8U9X - chains B and T of the 14 polymer chains in the assembly; structure by X-ray diffraction, 3.05 A resolution.

Chain B:
Name: DNA-directed RNA polymerase subunit beta
Organism: Saccharomyces cerevisiae
Notes: EC 2.7.7.6
Reference sequence: A0A6A5Q4H2 (A0A6A5Q4H2_YEASX); residues 1-1224 here = UniProt positions 1-1224
Amino-acid sequence (1224 residues; each row starts with the number of its first residue):
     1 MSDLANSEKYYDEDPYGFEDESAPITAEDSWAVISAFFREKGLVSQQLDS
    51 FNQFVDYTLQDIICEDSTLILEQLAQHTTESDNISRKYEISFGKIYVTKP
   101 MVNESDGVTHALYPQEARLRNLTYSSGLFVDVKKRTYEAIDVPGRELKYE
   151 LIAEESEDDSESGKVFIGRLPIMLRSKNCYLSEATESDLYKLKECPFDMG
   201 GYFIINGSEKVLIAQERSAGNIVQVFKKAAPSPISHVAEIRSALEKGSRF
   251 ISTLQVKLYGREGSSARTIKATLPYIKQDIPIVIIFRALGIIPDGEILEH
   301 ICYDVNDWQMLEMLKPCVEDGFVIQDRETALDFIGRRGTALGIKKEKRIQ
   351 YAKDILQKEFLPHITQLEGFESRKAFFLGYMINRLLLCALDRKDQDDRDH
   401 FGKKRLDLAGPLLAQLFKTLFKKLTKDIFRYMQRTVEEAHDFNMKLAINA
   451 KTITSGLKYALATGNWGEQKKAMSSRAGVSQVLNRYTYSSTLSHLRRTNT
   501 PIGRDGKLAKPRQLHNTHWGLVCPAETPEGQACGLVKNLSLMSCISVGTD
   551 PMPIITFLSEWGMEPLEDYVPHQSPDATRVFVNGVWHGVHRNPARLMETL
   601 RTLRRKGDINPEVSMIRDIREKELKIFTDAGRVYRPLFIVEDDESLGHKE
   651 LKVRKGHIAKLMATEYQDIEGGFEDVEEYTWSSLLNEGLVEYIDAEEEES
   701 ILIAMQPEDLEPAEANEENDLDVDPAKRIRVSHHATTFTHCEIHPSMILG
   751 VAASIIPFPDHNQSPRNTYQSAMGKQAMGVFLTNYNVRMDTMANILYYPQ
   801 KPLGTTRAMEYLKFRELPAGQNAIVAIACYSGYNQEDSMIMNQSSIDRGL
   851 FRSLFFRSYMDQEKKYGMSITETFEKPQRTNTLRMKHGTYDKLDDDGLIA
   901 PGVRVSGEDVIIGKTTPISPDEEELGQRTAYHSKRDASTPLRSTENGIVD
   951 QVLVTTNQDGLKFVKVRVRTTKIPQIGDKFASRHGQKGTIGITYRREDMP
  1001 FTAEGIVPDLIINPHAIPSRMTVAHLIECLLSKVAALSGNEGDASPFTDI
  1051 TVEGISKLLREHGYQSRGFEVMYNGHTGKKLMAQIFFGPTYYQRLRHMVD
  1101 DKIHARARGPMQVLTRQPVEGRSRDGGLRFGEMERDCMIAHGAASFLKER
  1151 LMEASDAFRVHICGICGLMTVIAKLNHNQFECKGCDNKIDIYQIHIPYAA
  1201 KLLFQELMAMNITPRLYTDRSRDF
Disordered / not traced: 1-19, 65-89, 133-164, 336-347, 434-445, 473-474, 503-509, 643-650, 667-679, 713-725, 879-883, 918-933
Bound ions: Zn2+: Cys1166, Cys1185
Ligand contacts: ATP (adenosine-5'-triphosphate): Arg766, Tyr769, Gly985, Arg1020
What the authors report for this chain:
  - conformationally variable residues (loop rearrangement): Glu529
  - mutagenesis - E529A, E529D, Y769F: increased catalytic activity (citing earlier work)
  - mutagenesis - E529Q: decreased catalytic activity (citing earlier work)

Chain T:
Molecule: Mol_id: 14
Sequence (13 nucleotides; row label = number of the first residue in the row):
    15 ACGTCCCTCTCGA

Chain B / chain T interface:
Pairs across the interface (16):
  Ser208(B) with DG26(T), hydrogen bond to the phosphate
  Ala462(B) with DG26(T), phosphate contact
  Thr791(B) with DC25(T), hydrogen bond to the phosphate
  Met792(B) with DT24(T), phosphate contact
  Arg857(B) with DC23(T), phosphate contact; DT24(T), salt bridge to the phosphate
  Arg942(B) with DC23(T), salt bridge to the phosphate
  Gly1121(B) with DT22(T), phosphate contact
  Arg1122(B) with DT22(T), hydrogen bond to the phosphate; DC23(T), phosphate contact
  Ser1123(B) with DC23(T), hydrogen bond to the phosphate
  Leu1128(B) with DC21(T), phosphate contact
  Arg1129(B) with DC20(T), salt bridge to the phosphate; DC21(T), hydrogen bond to the phosphate
  Gly1131(B) with DC20(T), phosphate contact
  Met1133(B) with DC19(T), sugar contact
Also at the interface, not in a pair above, chain B (15 interface residues in all): Lys210, Gly1127

Overview:
15 residues of chain B face 8 of chain T across their interface; the contacts include 5 hydrogen bonds and 3
salt bridges. Among the polar pairs are Ser208(B)-DG26(T), Thr791(B)-DC25(T) and Arg1122(B)-DT22(T). Ligands
of chain B: ATP. From the paper: E529A, E529D and Y769F of chain B increase catalytic activity; conformational
variability at Glu529(B).
Here chain B is DNA-directed RNA polymerase subunit beta (Saccharomyces cerevisiae) and chain T is Mol_id: 14.
Entry 8U9X (Structural basis of transcription: RNA polymerase II substrate binding and metal coordination at
3.0 A of ...) was determined by X-ray diffraction together with 9BVT, 9BW0 and 8U9R from the same study.
